PDB entry 9ECO | electron microscopy, 2.83 A resolution | chains A and B of the 9 polymer chains in the assembly

[Chain A (and B)]
Molecule: Replicative DNA helicase
From: Escherichia coli K-12
Notes: EC 3.6.4.12; chain B of this document is another copy of the same molecule, construct and numbering; everything in this record applies to it too
Reference sequence: P0ACB0 (DNAB_ECOLI); residues 1-471 here = UniProt positions 1-471
Amino-acid sequence (471 residues; row label = number of the first residue in the row):
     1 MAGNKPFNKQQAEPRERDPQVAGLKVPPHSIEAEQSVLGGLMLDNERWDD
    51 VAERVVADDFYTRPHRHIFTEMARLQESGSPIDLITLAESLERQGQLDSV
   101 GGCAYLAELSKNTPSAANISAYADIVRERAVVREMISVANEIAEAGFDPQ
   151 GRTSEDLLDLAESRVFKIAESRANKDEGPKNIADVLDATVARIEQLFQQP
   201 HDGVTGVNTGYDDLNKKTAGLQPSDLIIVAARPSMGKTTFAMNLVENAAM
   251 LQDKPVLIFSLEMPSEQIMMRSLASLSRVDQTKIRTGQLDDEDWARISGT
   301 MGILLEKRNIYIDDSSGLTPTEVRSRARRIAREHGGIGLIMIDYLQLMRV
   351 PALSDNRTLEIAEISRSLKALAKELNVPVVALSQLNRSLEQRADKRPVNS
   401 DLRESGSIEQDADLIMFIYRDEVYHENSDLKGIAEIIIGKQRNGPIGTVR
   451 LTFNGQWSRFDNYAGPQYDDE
Unresolved in the structure: 1-23
Construct notes: engineered mutation Cys103 (Phe in P0ACB0)
Ligand contacts:
  - ADP (adenosine-5'-diphosphate): Gln441, Arg442, Asn443, Gly444, Pro445, Ile446
  - tetrafluoroaluminate (ALF): Glu409, Gln410, Lys440, Arg442
Curated features (UniProtKB/Swiss-Prot):
  - binding site (ATP): Ser234, Lys237, Thr238, Arg442
  - mutagenesis: Pro81 (P81H: About 100-fold increased survival following 3000 Gy ionizing radiation), Ala130 (A130V: In dnaB8, dnaB43, dnaB454; temperature sensitive, no DNA replication at 42 degrees Celsius in vivo, in vitro decreased helicase activity at 30, at 42 degrees Celius almost no helicase, no ...), Met242 (M242I: In dnaB70; temperature sensitive, no DNA replication at 42 degrees Celsius in vivo, in vitro 25% helicase activity at 30, further decreased helicase at 42 degrees Celius, low ATPase activity ...), Gly299 (G299D: In dnaB252; temperature sensitive, no DNA replication at 42 degrees Celsius in vivo, in vitro no change in pRNA synthesis, 5'-3' helicase activity or ATPase at either temperature)

[Interface between chain A and chain B]
Contacting residue pairs (65):
  Asp49(A) with Arg329(B), salt bridge; Arg332(B), salt bridge; Glu333(B)
  Asp50(A) with Arg329(B), salt bridge
  Glu53(A) with Arg329(B), salt bridge
  Asp83(A) with Asn118(B)
  Glu89(A) with Ile125(B)
  Arg93(A) with Arg129(B)
  Glu177(A) with Ser315(B); Arg326(B)
  Gly178(A) with Ile312(B); Asp313(B)
  Pro179(A) with Leu257(B), hydrophobic; Tyr311(B); Ile312(B); Asp313(B); Ile330(B), hydrophobic
  Lys180(A) with Tyr311(B); Ile312(B), hydrogen bond (backbone-backbone)
  Asn181(A) with Arg308(B); Ile310(B); Tyr311(B)
  Ile182(A) with Leu304(B), hydrophobic; Ile310(B), hydrogen bond (backbone-backbone)
  Ala183(A) with Leu305(B), hydrophobic
  Val185(A) with Ser265(B); Met269(B), hydrophobic
  Thr189(A) with Glu266(B); Met269(B)
  Val190(A) with Met301(B), hydrophobic
  Arg192(A) with Glu266(B), salt bridge
  Ile193(A) with Ile284(B), hydrophobic; Leu289(B), hydrophobic; Trp294(B), hydrophobic
  Glu194(A) with Trp294(B)
  Leu196(A) with Arg285(B)
  Phe197(A) with Gly287(B); Leu289(B)
  His201(A) with Thr286(B), hydrogen bond (side chain-backbone)
  Gly203(A) with Gln288(B)
  Thr218(A) with Arg285(B)
  Asn386(A) with Arg387(B)
  Ser400(A) with Arg232(B), hydrogen bond; Arg387(B), hydrogen bond (backbone-side chain); Glu390(B), hydrogen bond
  Leu402(A) with Arg387(B), hydrogen bond (backbone-side chain)
  Ser405(A) with Arg387(B), hydrogen bond
  Gly406(A) with Arg387(B); Arg403(B)
  Ser407(A) with Arg403(B)
  Glu409(A) with Arg232(B), salt bridge; Arg387(B), salt bridge
  Gln410(A) with Pro233(B); Glu262(B); Tyr344(B); Gln384(B), hydrogen bond
  Lys440(A) with Ser234(B)
  Arg442(A) with Glu262(B), salt bridge; Arg271(B), hydrogen bond (backbone-side chain)
  Asn443(A) with Gln267(B); Arg271(B); Gln281(B); Arg285(B), hydrogen bond (backbone-side chain)
  Gly444(A) with Arg285(B)
  Glu471(A) with Glu426(B)
Also at the interface, not in a pair above, chain A (48 interface residues in all): Pro81, Ile85, Leu186, Asp202, Thr205, Lys217, Ala219, Val398, Asn399, Asp401, Gln441
Also at the interface, not in a pair above, chain B (49 interface residues in all): Glu32, Ser36, Pro114, Ala121, Tyr122, Met263, Met270, Leu273

[Overview]
48 residues of chain A face 49 of chain B across their interface; the contacts include 11 hydrogen bonds and 8
salt bridges. Polar contacts include Asp49(A)-Arg329(B), Asp49(A)-Arg332(B) and Asp50(A)-Arg329(B). Ligands of
chain A: tetrafluoroaluminate and ADP.
Both chains are Replicative DNA helicase (Escherichia coli K-12). Entry 9ECO (E. coli DnaB bound to three DnaG
C-terminal domains, ssDNA, ADP and AlF4) was determined by electron microscopy.
